5K5Q - chains P and E of the 8 polymer chains in the assembly; structure by X-ray diffraction, 2.65 A resolution.

== Chain P ==
Molecule: 32-nt DNA strand
Sequence (32 nucleotides; each row starts with the number of its first residue):
     7 AAATTGCTCTATGTTAATCGCAGAGCATATTT

== Chain E ==
Name: AspA
Source organism: Sulfolobus sp. NOB8H2
Reference sequence: O93706 (O93706_9CREN); residue numbers follow UniProt; this construct covers 2-93
Chain sequence (92 residues; row label = number of the first residue in the row):
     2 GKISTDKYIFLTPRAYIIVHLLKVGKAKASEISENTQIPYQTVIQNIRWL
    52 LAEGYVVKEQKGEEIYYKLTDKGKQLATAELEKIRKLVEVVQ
Unresolved in the structure: 93

== Interface between chain P and chain E ==
Pairs across the interface - 9 pairs, chain P then chain E:
  DA17(P) with Tyr9(E), phosphate contact; Pro14(E), phosphate contact; Thr43(E), sugar contact; Asn47(E), phosphate contact
  DT18(P) with Lys8(E), salt bridge to the phosphate; Tyr9(E), hydrogen bond to the phosphate; Pro40(E), phosphate contact; Thr43(E), hydrogen bond to the phosphate
  DG19(P) with Gln42(E), hydrogen bond to the base
Interface residues without a listed pair, chain P (4 interface residues in all): DG12
Interface residues without a listed pair, chain E (10 interface residues in all): Gly2, Ile39, Gln46

== Summary ==
Chain P and chain E form an interface of 4 and 10 residues respectively, with 3 hydrogen bonds and 1 salt
bridge. Polar pairs include DG19(P)-Gln42(E), DT18(P)-Tyr9(E) and DT18(P)-Thr43(E).
Here chain P is a 32-nt DNA strand and chain E is AspA (Sulfolobus sp. NOB8H2). Entry 5K5Q (Structure of
AspA-DNA complex: novel centromere bindng protein-centromere complex) was determined by X-ray diffraction.
